Entry 7M3L (electron microscopy, 3.20 A resolution); this record covers chains A1 and H2 of the 3 polymer chains in the assembly.

== Chain A1 ==
Name: Capsid protein 2
Organism: Canine parvovirus type 2
UniProtKB: B2ZG07 (B2ZG07_PAVC); numbering as in UniProt (aligned over 1-584)
Amino-acid sequence (584 residues; numbered 1 to 584; the number before each row is that of its first residue):
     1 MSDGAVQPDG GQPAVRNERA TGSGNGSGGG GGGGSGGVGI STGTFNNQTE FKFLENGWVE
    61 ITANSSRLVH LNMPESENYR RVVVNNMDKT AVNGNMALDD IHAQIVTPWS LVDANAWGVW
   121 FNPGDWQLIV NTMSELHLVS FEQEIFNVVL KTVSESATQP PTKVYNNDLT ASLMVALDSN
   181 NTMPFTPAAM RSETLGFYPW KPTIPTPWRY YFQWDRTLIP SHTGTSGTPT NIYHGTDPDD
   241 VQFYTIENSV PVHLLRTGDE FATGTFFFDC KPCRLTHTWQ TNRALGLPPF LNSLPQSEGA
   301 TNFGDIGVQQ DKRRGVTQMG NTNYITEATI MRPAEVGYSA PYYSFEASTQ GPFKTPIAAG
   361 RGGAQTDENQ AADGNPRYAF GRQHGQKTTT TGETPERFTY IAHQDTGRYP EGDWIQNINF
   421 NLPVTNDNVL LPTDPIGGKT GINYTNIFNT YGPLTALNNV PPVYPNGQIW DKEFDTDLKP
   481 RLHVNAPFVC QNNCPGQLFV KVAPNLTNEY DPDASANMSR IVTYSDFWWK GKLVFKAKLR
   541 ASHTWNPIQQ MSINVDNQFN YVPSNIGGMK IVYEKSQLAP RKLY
Unresolved in the structure: 1-36
From the paper describing this entry:
  - conformationally variable residues (loop rearrangement): H222 to T230
  - specificity-determining residues: N93 (citing earlier work)
  - mutagenesis - H222Y, G224E, G224R: decreased binding to Mab 14 (citing earlier work)

== Chain H2 ==
Name: Fab14 Heavy Chain
Organism: Mus musculus
Amino-acid sequence (119 residues; numbered 1 to 119; the number before each row is that of its first residue):
     1 AVHLQGTELV KPGASAGVKL SCKASGYTFT NYDMNWVRQR PEQGLEWIGW IFPGDGSTRY
    61 NEKFKGKATL TTDKSSSTAY QLNRLTSEDS AVYFCARRGS HGSYSFAYWG QGTLVTVSG
Disulfides: C22-C95

== How chain A1 and chain H2 interact ==
Residue-residue contacts - 18 pairs, chain A1 then chain H2:
  M87(A1) - N31(H2)
  D88(A1) - T30(H2)
  D88(A1) - N31(H2)
  D88(A1) - F52(H2)
  K89(A1) - F52(H2)
  K89(A1) - S57(H2)  hydrogen bond
  A91(A1) - G102(H2)
  V92(A1) - R98(H2)
  V92(A1) - G102(H2)
  V92(A1) - Y104(H2)  hydrophobic
  N93(A1) - H101(H2)
  N93(A1) - G102(H2)  hydrogen bond (backbone-backbone)
  N93(A1) - S103(H2)  hydrogen bond (side chain-backbone)
  T223(A1) - S103(H2)
  T225(A1) - H101(H2)  hydrogen bond (backbone-side chain)
  S226(A1) - H101(H2)
  G227(A1) - H101(H2)  hydrogen bond (backbone-side chain)
  T228(A1) - H101(H2)  hydrogen bond
Also at the interface, not in a pair above, chain H2 (11 interface residues in all): Y32, S100
From the paper, about this interface:
  - epitope / paratope residues, chain A1: D88(A1), K89(A1), V92(A1), N93(A1), S226(A1), G227(A1), T228(A1)

== Summary ==
Chain A1 and chain H2 each contribute 11 residues to their interface; the contacts include 6 hydrogen bonds.
Polar contacts include K89(A1)-S57(H2), N93(A1)-S103(H2) and T225(A1)-H101(H2). The paper reports that H222Y,
G224E and G224R of chain A1 reduce binding to Mab 14; epitope/paratope residues D88(A1), K89(A1) and V92(A1)
among others.
Here chain A1 is Capsid protein 2 (Canine parvovirus type 2) and chain H2 is Fab14 Heavy Chain (Mus musculus).
Entry 7M3L (Canine parvovirus and Fab14 at partial occupancy) was determined by electron microscopy (same
publication as 7M3M, 7M3N and 7M3O).
